6Z6P - chains G and I of the 14 polymer chains in the assembly; structure by electron microscopy, 4.43 A resolution (low resolution: residue-level contacts below are approximate; hydrogen-bond / salt-bridge calls are withheld).

[Chain G]
Name: Histone H2A type 1
Source organism: Xenopus laevis
UniProtKB: P06897 (H2A1_XENLA); residues 14-118 here correspond to UniProt positions 15-119 (UniProt number = residue number + 1)
Amino-acid sequence (105 residues; row label = number of the first residue in the row):
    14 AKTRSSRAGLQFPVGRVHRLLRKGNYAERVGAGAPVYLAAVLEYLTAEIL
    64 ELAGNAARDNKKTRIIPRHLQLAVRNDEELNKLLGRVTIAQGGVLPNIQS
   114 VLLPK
Sequence notes: conflict Arg99 (Gly100 in P06897)
UniProt features mapped onto this chain:
  - modified residue: Lys36 (N6-(2-hydroxyisobutyryl)lysine), Lys74 (N6-(2-hydroxyisobutyryl)lysine), Lys75 (N6-(2-hydroxyisobutyryl)lysine), Lys95 (N6-(2-hydroxyisobutyryl)lysine), Gln104 (N5-methylglutamine), Lys118 (N6-(2-hydroxyisobutyryl)lysine)
  - cross-link: Lys15 (Glycyl lysine isopeptide (Lys-Gly) (interchain with G-Cter in ubiquitin))

[Chain I]
Molecule: 145-nt DNA strand
Sequence (145 nucleotides; each row starts with the number of its first residue; numbers below 1 keep their minus sign (DA-72 is residue -72)):
   -72 ATCAGAATCCCGGTGCCGAGGCCGCTCAATTGGTCGTAGACAGCTCTAGC
   -22 ACCGCTTAAACGCACGTACGCGCTGTCCCCCGCGTTTTAACCGCCAAGGG
    28 GATTACTCCCTAGTCTCCAGGCACGTGTCAGATATATACATCGAT

[Interface between chain G and chain I]
Contacting residue pairs - 20 pairs, chain G then chain I:
  Lys15(G) with DC45(I); DA46(I); DG47(I)
  Arg29(G) with DG48(I); DC49(I)
  His31(G) with DA39(I)
  Arg35(G) with DA39(I)
  Arg42(G) with DT38(I); DA39(I)
  Val43(G) with DT38(I); DA39(I)
  Ala45(G) with DT38(I)
  Lys74(G) with DG58(I)
  Lys75(G) with DG58(I); DA59(I)
  Thr76(G) with DA57(I); DG58(I)
  Arg77(G) with DC56(I); DA57(I); DG58(I)
Other interface residues (no listed pair), chain G (16 interface residues in all): Ala14, Pro26, Gly44, Ile78, Ile79

[Summary]
16 residues of chain G and 11 residues of chain I are in contact.
Chain G is Histone H2A type 1 (Xenopus laevis) and chain I is a 145-nt DNA strand; the structure, HDAC-PC-Nuc,
was determined by electron microscopy, deposited together with 6Z6F, 6Z6H and 6Z6O.
